PDB entry 5TUL | X-ray diffraction, 2.00 A resolution | chain A

Chain A:
Protein: Tetracycline destructase Tet(55)
From: uncultured bacterium
Reference sequence: A0A0H4TXY1 (A0A0H4TXY1_9BACT); residues 1-385 here = UniProt positions 1-385
Sequence (406 residues; numbered -20 to 385; the number before each row is that of its first residue; numbers below 1 keep their minus sign (Met-20 is residue -20)):
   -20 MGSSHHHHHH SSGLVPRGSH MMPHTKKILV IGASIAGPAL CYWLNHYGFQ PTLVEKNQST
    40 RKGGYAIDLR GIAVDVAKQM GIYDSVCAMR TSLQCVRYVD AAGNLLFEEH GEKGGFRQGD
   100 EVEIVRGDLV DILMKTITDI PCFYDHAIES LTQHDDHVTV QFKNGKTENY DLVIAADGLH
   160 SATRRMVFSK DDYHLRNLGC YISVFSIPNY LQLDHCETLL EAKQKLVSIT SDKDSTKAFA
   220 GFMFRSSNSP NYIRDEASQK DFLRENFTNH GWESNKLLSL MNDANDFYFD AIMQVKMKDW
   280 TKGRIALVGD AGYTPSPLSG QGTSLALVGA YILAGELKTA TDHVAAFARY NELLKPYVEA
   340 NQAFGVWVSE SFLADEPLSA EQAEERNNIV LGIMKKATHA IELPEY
Disordered / not traced: -20 to -1, 90-98
Differences from the reference sequence: expression tag (-20 to 0)
UniProt features mapped onto this chain:
  - binding site (FAD): Ala12 to Ala15, Glu34 to Asn36, Tyr44 to Asp47, Arg105, Tyr267, Asp289, Pro296 to Thr302

Overview:
From UniProt: 21 FAD-binding residues.
Chain A is Tetracycline destructase Tet(55) (uncultured bacterium); the structure, Crystal structure of
tetracycline destructase Tet(55), was determined by X-ray diffraction, deposited together with 5TUE, 5TUF,
5TUI, 5TUK and 5TUM.
